PDB entry 4PQ6 | X-ray diffraction, 1.45 A resolution | chain A

== Chain A ==
Protein: Myoglobin
Organism: Physeter catodon
Notes: EC 1.7.2.1
UniProtKB: P02185 (MYG_PHYCD); residues 0-153 here correspond to UniProt positions 1-154 (UniProt number = residue number + 1)
Amino-acid sequence (154 residues; numbered 0 to 153; the number before each row is that of its first residue; numbering starts at 0):
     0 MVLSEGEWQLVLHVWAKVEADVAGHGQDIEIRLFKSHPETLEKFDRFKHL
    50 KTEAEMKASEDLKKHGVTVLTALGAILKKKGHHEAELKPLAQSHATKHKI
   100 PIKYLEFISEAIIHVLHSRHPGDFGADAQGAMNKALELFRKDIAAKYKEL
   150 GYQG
Not modelled in the structure: 0
Construct notes: engineered mutation Glu29 (Leu30 in P02185)
UniProt features mapped onto this chain:
  - binding site (nitrite): His64
  - binding site (O2): His64
  - binding site (heme b): His93
  - modified residue: Ser3 (Phosphoserine), Thr67 (Phosphothreonine)
Ion coordination: heme Fe near His93 (its only coordinating residue here)
Small-molecule neighbours: heme (HEM): Leu32, Thr39, Lys42, Phe43, Arg45, His64, Thr67, Val68, Ala71, Leu72, Leu89, Ser92, His93, His97, Ile99, Tyr103, Leu104, Ile107, Ile111, Phe138
From the paper describing this entry:
  - mutagenesis - L29E: increased binding to fluoride
  - mutagenesis - L29E (8.5-fold): increased catalytic activity
  - contacts within the chain: Glu29-His64 (water-mediated contact)
  - mutagenesis - L29E/F43H (1.7-fold): increased catalytic activity on hydrogen peroxide

== Overview ==
Chain A binds heme. Curated annotation (UniProt) lists nitrite-binding residue His64, O2-binding residue His64
and heme b-binding residue His93. The paper reports that L29E increases binding to fluoride; contacts within
the chain involving Glu29 and His64.
Chain A is Myoglobin (Physeter catodon); the structure, A sperm whale myoglobin single mutant L29E Mb with
native His93 coordination, was determined by X-ray diffraction together with 4PQB and 4PQC from the same
study.
